PDB entry 1I9M | X-ray diffraction, 1.84 A resolution | chain A

# Chain A
Name: Carbonic anhydrase II
From: Homo sapiens
Notes: EC 4.2.1.1
UniProtKB: P00918 (CAH2_HUMAN); the author numbering skips numbers that UniProt does not, so the offset changes along the chain: 2-125 = UniProt 1-124; 127-261 = UniProt 125-259
Amino-acid sequence (259 residues; each row starts with the number of its first residue; note: 1 number in that range is skipped by the numbering (no residue carries it; nothing is unmodelled there)):
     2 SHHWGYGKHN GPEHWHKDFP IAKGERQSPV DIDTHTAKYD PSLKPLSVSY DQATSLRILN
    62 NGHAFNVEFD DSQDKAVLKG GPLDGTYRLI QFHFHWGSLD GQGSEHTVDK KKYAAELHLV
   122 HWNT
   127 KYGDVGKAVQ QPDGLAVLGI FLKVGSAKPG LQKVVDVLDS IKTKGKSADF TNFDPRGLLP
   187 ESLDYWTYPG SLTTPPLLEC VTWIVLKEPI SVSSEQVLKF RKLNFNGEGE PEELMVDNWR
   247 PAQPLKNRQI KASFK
Disordered / not traced: 2
Construct notes: engineered mutation Val-131 (Phe129 in P00918)
Metal / ion sites: Zn2+: His-94, His-119 (together with INW); Hg2+: Val-135, Gln-137, Glu-205
Residues lining bound ligands:
  - INW (4-(aminosulfonyl)-N-[(2,4-difluorophenyl)methyl]-benzamide): Leu-57, Asn-67, Glu-69, Phe-70, Asp-71, Asp-72, Ile-91, Gln-92, Val-131, Gly-132, Val-135
  - INW: Gln-92, His-94, His-96, Glu-106, His-119, Val-121, Val-143, Ser-197, Leu-198, Thr-199, Thr-200, Pro-202, Leu-204, Trp-209

# Overview
Bound to chain A: INW and compound INW. His-94 and His-119 coordinate Zn2+. Val-135, Gln-137 and Glu-205
coordinate Hg2+.
Chain A is Carbonic anhydrase II (Homo sapiens); the structure, Carbonic anhydrase II (F131V) complexed with
4-(aminosulfonyl)-N-[(2,4-difluorophenyl)methyl]-benzamide, was determined by X-ray diffraction together with
1I9L, 1I9N, 1I9O, 1I9P and 1I9Q from the same study.
